PDB entry 1N13 | X-ray diffraction, 1.40 A resolution | chains C and F of the 6 polymer chains in the assembly

== Chain C ==
Name: Pyruvoyl-dependent arginine decarboxylase beta chain
Organism: Methanocaldococcus jannaschii
Notes: EC 4.1.1.19
UniProt: Q57764 (PDAD_METJA); numbering as in UniProt (aligned over 1-52)
Chain sequence (52 residues; each row starts with the number of its first residue):
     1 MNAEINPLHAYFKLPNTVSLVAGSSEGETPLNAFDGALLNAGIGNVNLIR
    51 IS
Not modelled in the structure: 1-4
Residues lining bound ligands: agmatine (AG2): Leu31, Phe34, Asp35, Leu38, Gly44, Val46
Curated features (UniProtKB/Swiss-Prot):
  - site: Ser52 (Cleavage (non-hydrolytic))
From the paper describing this entry:
  - binding site for agmatine: Leu31, Phe34, Asp35, Gly44, Val46, Ser52
  - catalytic residues: Ser52 (proposed by the authors, not directly observed)

== Chain F ==
Name: Pyruvoyl-dependent arginine decarboxylase alpha chain
Organism: Methanocaldococcus jannaschii
Notes: EC 4.1.1.19
UniProt: Q57764 (PDAD_METJA); aligned to UniProt positions 54-166 over residues 53-165 (the alignment contains insertions or deletions, so no single offset holds)
Chain sequence (113 residues; row label = number of the first residue in the row):
    53 XIMPPEAEIVPLPKLPMGALVPTAYGYIISDVPGETISAAISVAIPKDKS
   103 LCGLIMEYEGKCSKKEAEKTVREMAKIGFEMRGWELDRIESIAVEHTVEK
   153 LGCAFAAAALWYK
Modified positions: PYR (pyruvic acid) at position 53
Residues lining bound ligands: agmatine (AG2): PYR_53, Ile54, Ile107, Met108, Glu109, Arg134
From the paper describing this entry:
  - catalytic residues: Glu109 (proposed by the authors, not directly observed)
  - binding site for agmatine: Glu109

== Interface between chain C and chain F ==
Residue-residue contacts (4):
  Leu14(C) with Gly70(F); Ala71(F), hydrophobic
  Pro15(C) with Leu72(F)
  Ser52(C) with Tyr77(F), hydrogen bond
Other interface residues (no listed pair), chain C (4 interface residues in all): Ile51
Other interface residues (no listed pair), chain F (5 interface residues in all): Met69

== Overview ==
4 residues of chain C face 5 of chain F across their interface; the contacts include 1 hydrogen bond. Its one
hydrogen-bonded contact is Ser52(C)-Tyr77(F). Bound to chain C: agmatine. Bound to chain F: agmatine. From the
paper: catalytic residues Ser52(C) and Glu109(F); a binding site for agmatine at Leu31(C), Phe34(C) and
Glu109(F) among others.
Here chain C is Pyruvoyl-dependent arginine decarboxylase beta chain and chain F is Pyruvoyl-dependent
arginine decarboxylase alpha chain, both from Methanocaldococcus jannaschii. Entry 1N13 (The Crystal Structure
of Pyruvoyl-dependent Arginine Decarboxylase from Methanococcus jannashii) was determined by X-ray
diffraction, deposited together with 1MT1 and 1N2M.
